PDB entry 4POC | X-ray diffraction, 1.60 A resolution | chains A and B

[Chain A (and B)]
Name: Triosephosphate isomerase
From: Homo sapiens
Notes: EC 5.3.1.1; chain B of this document is another copy of the same molecule, construct and numbering; everything in this record applies to it too
UniProtKB: P60174 (TPIS_HUMAN); residues 0-248 here correspond to UniProt positions 38-286 (UniProt number = residue number + 38)
Amino-acid sequence (254 residues; numbered -5 to 248; the number before each row is that of its first residue; numbers below 1 keep their minus sign (Gly-5 is residue -5)):
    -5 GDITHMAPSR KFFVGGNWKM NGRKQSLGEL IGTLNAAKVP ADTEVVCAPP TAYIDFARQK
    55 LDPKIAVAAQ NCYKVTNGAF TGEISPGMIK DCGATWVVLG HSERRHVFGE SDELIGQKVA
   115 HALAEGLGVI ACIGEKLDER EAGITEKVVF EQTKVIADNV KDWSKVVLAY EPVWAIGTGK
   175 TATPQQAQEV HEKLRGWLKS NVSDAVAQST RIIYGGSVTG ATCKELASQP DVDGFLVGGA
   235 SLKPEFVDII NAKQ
Unresolved in the structure: -5 to 2 (chain B: -5 to 1)
Sequence notes: expression tag (-5 to -1)
Bound ions: Na+ near Lys174 (its only coordinating residue here); K+: Ala221, Gln223, Val226
What the authors report for this chain:
  - mutagenesis - I170V: unchanged expression
  - disease-associated variants - I170V: decreased catalytic activity
  - catalytic residues: Asn11, His95, Ser96, Glu165 (citing earlier work)
  - disease-associated variants - I170V (citing earlier work)
  - contacts within the chain: Glu165-Ile170 (hydrophobic contact)

[Interface between chain A and chain B]
Pairs across the interface - 90 pairs, chain A then chain B:
  Asn11(A) - Thr75(B)  hydrogen bond
  Lys13(A) - Gly72(B)
  Lys13(A) - Ala73(B)
  Lys13(A) - Thr75(B)
  Met14(A) - Tyr67(B)  hydrophobic
  Met14(A) - Val69(B)
  Met14(A) - Asn71(B)
  Met14(A) - Gly72(B)  hydrogen bond (backbone-backbone)
  Met14(A) - Phe74(B)
  Met14(A) - Glu77(B)
  Met14(A) - Ile78(B)
  Met14(A) - Ser79(B)
  Met14(A) - Met82(B)
  Asn15(A) - Asn71(B)
  Asn15(A) - Gly72(B)
  Asn15(A) - Met82(B)
  Gly16(A) - Asn71(B)  hydrogen bond (backbone-side chain)
  Gly16(A) - Met82(B)
  Arg17(A) - Thr70(B)  hydrogen bond (side chain-backbone)
  Arg17(A) - Asn71(B)  hydrogen bond
  Arg17(A) - Ser79(B)
  Arg17(A) - Gly81(B)
  Arg17(A) - Met82(B)
  Arg17(A) - Asp85(B)
  Lys18(A) - Asp49(B)  salt bridge
  Lys18(A) - Asp85(B)  hydrogen bond (backbone-side chain)
  Pro44(A) - Met82(B)  hydrophobic
  Thr45(A) - Thr45(B)
  Thr45(A) - Ala46(B)
  Thr45(A) - Ile78(B)
  Ala46(A) - Thr45(B)
  Ala46(A) - Ile78(B)
  Ala46(A) - Cys86(B)
  Tyr47(A) - Met82(B)
  Tyr47(A) - Asp85(B)  hydrogen bond
  Tyr47(A) - Cys86(B)  hydrophobic
  Asp49(A) - Lys18(B)  salt bridge
  Gln64(A) - Thr75(B)
  Gln64(A) - Gly76(B)  hydrogen bond (side chain-backbone)
  Tyr67(A) - Met14(B)  hydrophobic
  Tyr67(A) - Phe102(B)  hydrophobic
  Val69(A) - Met14(B)
  Thr70(A) - Arg17(B)  hydrogen bond
  Asn71(A) - Met14(B)
  Asn71(A) - Asn15(B)
  Asn71(A) - Gly16(B)
  Asn71(A) - Arg17(B)  hydrogen bond
  Gly72(A) - Lys13(B)
  Gly72(A) - Met14(B)  hydrogen bond (backbone-backbone)
  Gly72(A) - Asn15(B)  hydrogen bond (backbone-side chain)
  Ala73(A) - Lys13(B)
  Ala73(A) - Glu97(B)
  Phe74(A) - Met14(B)
  Phe74(A) - Glu97(B)
  Thr75(A) - Asn11(B)  hydrogen bond
  Thr75(A) - Lys13(B)
  Thr75(A) - Gln64(B)
  Thr75(A) - His95(B)  hydrogen bond
  Thr75(A) - Glu97(B)  hydrogen bond
  Thr75(A) - Arg98(B)  hydrogen bond (backbone-side chain)
  Gly76(A) - Gln64(B)  hydrogen bond (backbone-side chain)
  Gly76(A) - Arg98(B)
  Glu77(A) - Met14(B)
  Glu77(A) - Arg98(B)  salt bridge
  Glu77(A) - Phe102(B)
  Ile78(A) - Met14(B)
  Ile78(A) - Thr45(B)
  Ile78(A) - Ala46(B)
  Ser79(A) - Met14(B)
  Ser79(A) - Arg17(B)
  Gly81(A) - Arg17(B)
  Met82(A) - Met14(B)
  Met82(A) - Asn15(B)
  Met82(A) - Gly16(B)
  Met82(A) - Arg17(B)
  Met82(A) - Pro44(B)  hydrophobic
  Met82(A) - Tyr47(B)
  Asp85(A) - Arg17(B)
  Asp85(A) - Lys18(B)  hydrogen bond (side chain-backbone)
  Asp85(A) - Tyr47(B)  hydrogen bond
  Cys86(A) - Tyr47(B)  hydrophobic
  His95(A) - Thr75(B)
  Glu97(A) - Ala73(B)
  Glu97(A) - Phe74(B)
  Glu97(A) - Thr75(B)  hydrogen bond
  Arg98(A) - Thr75(B)  hydrogen bond (side chain-backbone)
  Arg98(A) - Gly76(B)
  Arg98(A) - Glu77(B)  salt bridge
  Phe102(A) - Tyr67(B)  hydrophobic
  Phe102(A) - Glu77(B)
Other interface residues (no listed pair), chain A (36 interface residues in all): Phe50, Asn65, Val101
Other interface residues (no listed pair), chain B (36 interface residues in all): Phe50, Asn65, Val101

[In short]
The chain A/chain B interface involves 36 residues from each chain, with 21 hydrogen bonds and 4 salt bridges.
Among the polar pairs are Lys18(A)-Asp49(B), Glu77(A)-Arg98(B) and Asn11(A)-Thr75(B). The K+ site is built by
Ala221(A), Gln223(A) and Val226(A). From the paper: catalytic residues Asn11(A), His95(A) and Ser96(A) among
others; I170V of chain A reduces catalytic activity.
Chain A and chain B are both Triosephosphate isomerase (Homo sapiens); the structure, Structure of
Triosephosphate Isomerase Wild Type human enzyme, was determined by X-ray diffraction (same publication as
4ZVJ and 4POD).
